Entry 9NF0 (electron microscopy, 3.06 A resolution); this record covers chains A and D of the 8 polymer chains in the assembly.

[Chain A]
Molecule: Sulfhydrogenase 1 subunit delta
Organism: Pyrococcus furiosus
Notes: EC 1.12.1.3
UniProtKB: E7FHU4 (HYD1D_PYRFU); numbering as in UniProt (aligned over 1-261)
Sequence (261 residues; numbered 1 to 261; the number before each row is that of its first residue):
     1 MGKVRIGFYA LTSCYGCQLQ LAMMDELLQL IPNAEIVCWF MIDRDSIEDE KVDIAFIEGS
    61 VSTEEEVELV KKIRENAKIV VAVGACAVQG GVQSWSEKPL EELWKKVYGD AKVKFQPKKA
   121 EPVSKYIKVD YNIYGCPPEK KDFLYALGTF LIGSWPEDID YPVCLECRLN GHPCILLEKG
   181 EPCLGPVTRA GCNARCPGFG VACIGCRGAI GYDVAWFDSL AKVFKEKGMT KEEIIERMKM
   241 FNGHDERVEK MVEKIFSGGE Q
Not modelled in the structure: 1-2, 258-261
Metal / ion sites: 4Fe-4S cluster Fe site 1: C14, C17, C86, C136 (shared with H160(D) of chain D); 4Fe-4S cluster Fe site 2: C164, C167, C174, C183; 4Fe-4S cluster Fe site 3: C192, C196, C203, C206
Small-molecule neighbours:
  - 4Fe-4S cluster (SF4), molecule 1: S13, C14, Y15, G16, C17, E58, G84, A85, C86, G135, C136, P137
  - 4Fe-4S cluster (SF4), molecule 2: V163, T188, C192, R195, C196, P197, C203, I204, G205, C206, R207
  - 4Fe-4S cluster (SF4), molecule 3: V163, C164, C167, R168, P173, C174, I175, L176, C183, G185, P186, P197

[Chain D]
Molecule: Sulfhydrogenase 1 subunit alpha
Organism: Pyrococcus furiosus
Notes: EC 1.12.1.3
UniProtKB: E7FI44 (HYD1A_PYRFU); residues 1-428 here = UniProt positions 1-428
Sequence (428 residues; numbered 1 to 428; the number before each row is that of its first residue):
     1 MKNLYLPITI DHIARVEGKG GVEIIIGDDG VKEVKLNIIE GPRFFEAITI GKKLEEALAI
    61 YPRICSFCSA AHKLTALEAA EKAVGFVPRE EIQALREVLY IGDMIESHAL HLYLLVLPDY
   121 RGYSSPLKMV NEYKREIEIA LKLKNLGTWM MDILGSRAIH QENAVLGGFG KLPEKSVLEK
   181 MKAELREALP LAEYTFELFA KLEQYSEVEG PITHLAVKPR GDAYGIYGDY IKASDGEEFP
   241 SEKYRDYIKE FVVEHSFAKH SHYKGRPFMV GAISRVINNA DLLYGKAKEL YEANKDLLKG
   301 TNPFANNLAQ ALEIVYFIER AIDLLDEALA KWPIKPRDEV EIKDGFGVST TEAPRGILVY
   361 ALKVENGRVS YADIITPTAF NLAMMEEHVR MMAEKHYNDD PERLKILAEM VVRAYDPCIS
   421 CSVHVVRL
Not modelled in the structure: 1-5, 425-428
Metal / ion sites: Mg2+: E46, I374, H424; ni-fe reduced active center Fe near C68 (its only coordinating residue here); 4Fe-4S cluster Fe: H160 (shared with C14(A), C17(A), C86(A), C136(A) of chain A)
Small-molecule neighbours: ni-fe reduced active center (NFU; formyl[bis(hydrocyanato-1kappaC)]ironnickel(Fe-Ni)): C65, C68, A71, H72, A353, P354, R355, L358, T376, P377, T378, C418, C421

[Chain A / chain D interface]
Residue-residue contacts (112):
  A10(A) - K19(D)
  T12(A) - E40(D)
  T12(A) - G41(D)  hydrogen bond (side chain-backbone)
  T12(A) - R43(D)
  S13(A) - E40(D)  hydrogen bond (backbone-side chain)
  S13(A) - R43(D)
  S13(A) - S420(D)  hydrogen bond (backbone-side chain)
  C14(A) - E17(D)
  C14(A) - R43(D)
  C14(A) - R63(D)
  C14(A) - I64(D)
  C14(A) - C65(D)  hydrophobic
  C14(A) - S66(D)  hydrogen bond (backbone-side chain)
  C14(A) - H160(D)  hydrogen bond
  Y15(A) - E17(D)
  Y15(A) - G18(D)  hydrogen bond (side chain-backbone)
  Y15(A) - K19(D)
  Y15(A) - S66(D)
  G16(A) - S66(D)
  G16(A) - I159(D)
  L19(A) - S66(D)
  L19(A) - L110(D)  hydrophobic
  L19(A) - I159(D)  hydrophobic
  Q20(A) - I159(D)
  M23(A) - E106(D)
  M23(A) - K144(D)  hydrogen bond (backbone-side chain)
  M23(A) - T148(D)
  D25(A) - N145(D)
  L28(A) - L127(D)  hydrophobic
  L28(A) - V130(D)  hydrophobic
  I31(A) - L127(D)  hydrophobic
  I36(A) - L127(D)  hydrophobic
  F40(A) - H12(D)
  F40(A) - A14(D)
  F40(A) - R15(D)  hydrogen bond (backbone-backbone)
  M41(A) - R15(D)
  M41(A) - F67(D)  hydrophobic
  M41(A) - L115(D)
  I42(A) - R15(D)
  I42(A) - S124(D)
  I42(A) - S125(D)
  I42(A) - P126(D)
  I42(A) - L127(D)  hydrophobic
  D43(A) - A14(D)
  D43(A) - S124(D)
  D43(A) - S125(D)
  R44(A) - A14(D)
  R44(A) - R15(D)
  R44(A) - S124(D)  hydrogen bond (backbone-backbone)
  R44(A) - E409(D)  salt bridge
  D45(A) - S124(D)  hydrogen bond
  D45(A) - K128(D)  salt bridge
  E48(A) - D11(D)
  T63(A) - G41(D)
  E66(A) - K19(D)  salt bridge
  V92(A) - I48(D)
  V92(A) - I60(D)  hydrophobic
  Q93(A) - R43(D)
  W95(A) - K52(D)
  W95(A) - E56(D)
  W95(A) - I60(D)  hydrophobic
  S96(A) - I48(D)
  K98(A) - A47(D)
  L100(A) - F44(D)  hydrophobic
  L103(A) - F44(D)  hydrophobic
  L103(A) - A47(D)  hydrophobic
  W104(A) - F44(D)  hydrophobic
  W104(A) - F257(D)  hydrophobic
  K106(A) - E46(D)
  K106(A) - I50(D)
  V107(A) - F44(D)  hydrophobic
  V107(A) - E46(D)
  V107(A) - A47(D)  hydrophobic
  V107(A) - K259(D)  hydrogen bond (backbone-side chain)
  Y108(A) - P42(D)
  Y108(A) - F44(D)  hydrophobic
  Y108(A) - V252(D)
  Y108(A) - F257(D)  hydrogen bond (side chain-backbone)
  Y108(A) - V423(D)
  K112(A) - E254(D)
  V113(A) - S256(D)
  K114(A) - N37(D)
  F115(A) - N37(D)
  F115(A) - I38(D)
  F115(A) - I39(D)  hydrophobic
  F115(A) - H255(D)
  F115(A) - F257(D)  hydrophobic
  P117(A) - P42(D)  hydrophobic
  C136(A) - R63(D)  hydrogen bond
  C136(A) - R157(D)  hydrogen bond (backbone-side chain)
  C136(A) - H160(D)
  P137(A) - R157(D)
  P137(A) - I159(D)
  P137(A) - H160(D)
  R195(A) - S156(D)  hydrogen bond (side chain-backbone)
  R195(A) - R157(D)
  C196(A) - E162(D)
  G198(A) - K171(D)
  F199(A) - S156(D)
  F199(A) - N163(D)
  F199(A) - G170(D)
  F199(A) - K171(D)  hydrogen bond (backbone-backbone)
  V201(A) - E162(D)
  I204(A) - E162(D)
  E233(A) - R368(D)
  E236(A) - G51(D)
  E236(A) - K52(D)  salt bridge
  E236(A) - E56(D)
  E236(A) - R368(D)  salt bridge
  R237(A) - E56(D)  salt bridge
  M240(A) - I60(D)  hydrophobic
  F241(A) - R63(D)
Also at the interface, not in a pair above, chain A (57 interface residues in all): L11, A22, L27, S62, A111, Q116
Also at the interface, not in a pair above, chain D (71 interface residues in all): V16, F45, K53, A57, A59, L141, D152, I153, A158, V165, V253, I406, R413

[In short]
57 residues of chain A and 71 residues of chain D are in contact, with 16 hydrogen bonds and 6 salt bridges.
Polar pairs include R44(A)-E409(D), D45(A)-K128(D) and E66(A)-K19(D). Chain A binds 3 copies of 4Fe-4S
cluster. Chain D binds ni-fe reduced active center.
Here chain A is Sulfhydrogenase 1 subunit delta and chain D is Sulfhydrogenase 1 subunit alpha, both from
Pyrococcus furiosus. Entry 9NF0 (Structure of the NADPH-bound Pyrococcus furiosus SHI complex) was determined
by electron microscopy (same publication as 9E15, 9E1J and 9NEZ).
